Entry 6OSY (electron microscopy, 4.30 A resolution (low resolution: residue-level contacts below are approximate; hydrogen-bond / salt-bridge calls are withheld)); this record covers chains G and Q of the 24 polymer chains in the assembly.

Chain G (and Q):
Name: BG505 gp41
Source organism: Human immunodeficiency virus 1
Notes: chain Q of this document is another copy of the same molecule, construct and numbering; everything in this record applies to it too
Chain sequence (153 residues; each row starts with the number of its first residue):
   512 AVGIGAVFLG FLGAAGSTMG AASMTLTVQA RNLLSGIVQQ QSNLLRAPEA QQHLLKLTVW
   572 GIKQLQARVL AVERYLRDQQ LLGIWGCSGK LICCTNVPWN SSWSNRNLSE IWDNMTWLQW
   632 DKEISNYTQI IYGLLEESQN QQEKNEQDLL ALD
Disordered / not traced: 548-568
Cystine bridges: Cys598-Cys604
Covalently attached groups: N-acetylglucosamine (NAG) linked to Asn611, Asn637

Interface between chain G and chain Q:
Pairs across the interface - 23 pairs, chain G then chain Q:
  Ile573(G) - Ile573(Q)
  Leu576(G) - Leu576(Q)
  Gln577(G) - Leu576(Q)
  Val580(G) - Arg579(Q)
  Val580(G) - Val580(Q)
  Glu584(G) - Leu545(Q)
  Glu584(G) - Ser546(Q)
  Glu584(G) - Arg579(Q)
  Leu587(G) - Leu545(Q)
  Leu587(G) - Tyr586(Q)
  Leu587(G) - Leu587(Q)
  Arg588(G) - Leu545(Q)
  Gln591(G) - Ala541(Q)
  Gln591(G) - Arg542(Q)
  Gln591(G) - Leu545(Q)
  Gln591(G) - Tyr586(Q)
  Ile595(G) - Arg542(Q)
  Ser599(G) - Ser599(Q)
  Glu647(G) - Thr538(Q)
  Glu647(G) - Arg542(Q)
  Asn651(G) - Met535(Q)
  Glu654(G) - Lys601(Q)
  Lys655(G) - Met535(Q)
Also at the interface, not in a pair above, chain G (17 interface residues in all): Leu581, Gly594, Gln658
Also at the interface, not in a pair above, chain Q (18 interface residues in all): Thr569, Gly600, Leu602, Ile603

Overview:
The interface between chain G and chain Q involves 17 residues on one side and 18 on the other. Covalently
linked N-acetylglucosamine: at Asn611(G) and Asn637(G).
Chain G and chain Q are both BG505 gp41 (Human immunodeficiency virus 1); the structure, Cryo-EM structure of
vaccine-elicited antibody 0PV-a.01 in complex with HIV-1 Env BG505 DS-SOSIP and antibodies VRC03 ..., was
determined by electron microscopy (same publication as 6MPH, 6MQC, 6MQE, 6MQM, 6MQR, 6N16 and 4 further
entries).
